8AMD - chains B and F of the 5 polymer chains in the assembly; structure by electron microscopy, 3.90 A resolution.

== Chain B (and F) ==
Protein: Protein RecA
Source organism: Streptococcus pneumoniae
Notes: chain F of this document is another copy of the same molecule, construct and numbering; everything in this record applies to it too
UniProt: P0A452 (RECA_STRR6); numbering as in UniProt (aligned over 1-388)
Sequence (388 residues; numbered 1 to 388; the number before each row is that of its first residue):
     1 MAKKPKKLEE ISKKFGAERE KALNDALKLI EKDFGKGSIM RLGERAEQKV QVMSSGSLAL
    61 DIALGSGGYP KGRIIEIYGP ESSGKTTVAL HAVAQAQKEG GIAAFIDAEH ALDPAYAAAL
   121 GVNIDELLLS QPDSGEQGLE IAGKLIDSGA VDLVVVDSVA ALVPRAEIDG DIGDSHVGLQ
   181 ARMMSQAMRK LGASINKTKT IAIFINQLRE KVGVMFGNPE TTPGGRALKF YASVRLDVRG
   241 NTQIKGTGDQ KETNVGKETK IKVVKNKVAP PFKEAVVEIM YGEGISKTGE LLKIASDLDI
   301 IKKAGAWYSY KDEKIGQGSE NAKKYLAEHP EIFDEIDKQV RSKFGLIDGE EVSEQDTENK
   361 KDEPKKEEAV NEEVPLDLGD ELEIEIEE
Unresolved in the structure: 1-8, 342-388
Curated features (UniProtKB/Swiss-Prot):
  - binding site (ATP): Gly79 to Thr86
Small-molecule neighbours:
  - ATP-gamma-S (AGS; phosphothiophosphoric acid-adenylate ester), molecule 1: Pro80, Glu81, Ser82, Ser83, Gly84, Lys85, Thr86, Thr87, Glu109, Tyr116, Lys257, Tyr281, Gly282
  - ATP-gamma-S (AGS), molecule 2: Phe230, Lys265, Asn266, Lys267, Val268, Ala269, Pro270, Pro271
Reported in the primary citation:
  - binding site for the 12-nt DNA strand: Val177, Ser185, Arg209, Glu210, Val212, Gly224, Gly225, Arg226
  - binding site for ATP-gamma-S: Gly84, Lys85, Thr86, Lys265, Lys267
  - catalytic residues: Glu109

== Interface between chain B and chain F ==
Residue-residue contacts (75; chain B residue first):
  Lys13(B) - Lys197(F)
  Lys14(B) - Asp147(F)
  Lys14(B) - Lys197(F)
  Lys14(B) - Thr198(F)  hydrogen bond (backbone-side chain)
  Gly16(B) - Ala150(F)
  Ala17(B) - Ala150(F)
  Glu18(B) - Gly100(F)
  Glu18(B) - Gly101(F)
  Glu18(B) - Ile102(F)
  Glu18(B) - Ala150(F)
  Leu23(B) - Ile102(F)  hydrophobic
  Ala26(B) - Ser148(F)
  Leu27(B) - Leu128(F)  hydrophobic
  Ile30(B) - Lys144(F)
  Phe34(B) - Gln137(F)
  Phe34(B) - Glu140(F)
  Ser38(B) - Ser130(F)
  Ser38(B) - Ile141(F)
  Ile39(B) - Leu129(F)
  Met40(B) - Leu127(F)
  Met40(B) - Leu128(F)
  Met40(B) - Leu129(F)  hydrogen bond (backbone-backbone)
  Arg41(B) - Asp125(F)
  Arg41(B) - Leu127(F)
  Leu42(B) - Pro114(F)  hydrophobic
  Leu42(B) - Ile124(F)
  Leu42(B) - Leu127(F)  hydrogen bond (backbone-backbone)
  Gly43(B) - Ile124(F)  hydrogen bond (backbone-backbone)
  Gly43(B) - Asp125(F)
  Arg45(B) - Gln131(F)
  Gln48(B) - Leu112(F)
  Gln48(B) - Pro114(F)
  Gln48(B) - Leu129(F)
  Gln48(B) - Gln131(F)
  Arg73(B) - His110(F)
  Arg73(B) - Ala111(F)
  Glu140(B) - Ile172(F)
  Val177(B) - Val212(F)  hydrophobic
  Ser185(B) - Arg209(F)  hydrogen bond
  Gln186(B) - Glu167(F)  hydrogen bond
  Gln186(B) - Asp171(F)
  Gln186(B) - Ile172(F)
  Gln186(B) - Gly173(F)  hydrogen bond (side chain-backbone)
  Ala187(B) - Ile172(F)  hydrophobic
  Arg189(B) - Ala160(F)
  Arg189(B) - Gln180(F)
  Lys190(B) - Gly170(F)
  Lys190(B) - Ile172(F)
  Ala193(B) - His110(F)  hydrogen bond (backbone-side chain)
  Asn196(B) - His110(F)
  Asn196(B) - Gln131(F)
  Lys197(B) - Asp133(F)  salt bridge
  Arg226(B) - Leu208(F)
  Arg226(B) - Glu210(F)  salt bridge
  Arg226(B) - Glu220(F)  salt bridge
  Ala227(B) - Arg209(F)
  Lys229(B) - Glu81(F)
  Phe230(B) - Gly79(F)
  Phe230(B) - Pro80(F)
  Phe230(B) - Glu81(F)
  Phe230(B) - Gln207(F)
  Phe230(B) - Leu208(F)
  Tyr231(B) - Glu109(F)
  Tyr231(B) - Ala160(F)
  Tyr231(B) - Ala161(F)
  Arg235(B) - Glu81(F)  salt bridge
  Lys265(B) - Ser82(F)
  Lys267(B) - Ala111(F)
  Lys267(B) - Asp113(F)
  Val268(B) - Asp113(F)
  Pro270(B) - Tyr281(F)  hydrophobic
  Pro271(B) - Tyr281(F)
  Phe272(B) - Gln243(F)
  Phe272(B) - Asn254(F)
  Phe272(B) - Tyr281(F)
Also at the interface, not in a pair above, chain B (49 interface residues in all): Phe15, Ala22, Leu29, Lys49, Val50, Glu136, Met183, Gly192
Also at the interface, not in a pair above, chain F (53 interface residues in all): Lys85, Asp107, Gly149, Asp152, Val163, Ile168

== Summary ==
49 residues of chain B face 53 of chain F across their interface; the contacts include 8 hydrogen bonds and 4
salt bridges. Polar contacts include Lys197(B)-Asp133(F), Arg226(B)-Glu210(F) and Arg226(B)-Glu220(F). Bound
to chain B: ATP-gamma-S. The paper reports the catalytic residue Glu109(B); a binding site for the 12-nt DNA
strand at Val177(B), Ser185(B) and Arg209(B) among others.
Both chains are Protein RecA (Streptococcus pneumoniae). Entry 8AMD (Cryo-EM structure of the RecA presynaptic
filament from S.pneumoniae) was determined by electron microscopy, deposited together with 8AMF.
